3DW9 - chains F and B of the 4 polymer chains in the assembly; structure by X-ray diffraction, 2.20 A resolution.

[Chain F]
Molecule: 18-nt DNA strand
Sequence (18 nucleotides; each row starts with the number of its first residue):
     1 GAGTCCACCG GTGGACTC
Bound ions: Mn2+: DC8 (shared with 2 residues of chain A)

[Chain B]
Molecule: SgraIR restriction enzyme
Organism: Streptomyces griseus
Notes: EC 3.1.21.4; engineered mutation(s): N63D
UniProt: Q9F6L0 (Q9F6L0_STRGR); residues 2-339 here = UniProt positions 2-339
Amino-acid sequence (338 residues; each row starts with the number of its first residue):
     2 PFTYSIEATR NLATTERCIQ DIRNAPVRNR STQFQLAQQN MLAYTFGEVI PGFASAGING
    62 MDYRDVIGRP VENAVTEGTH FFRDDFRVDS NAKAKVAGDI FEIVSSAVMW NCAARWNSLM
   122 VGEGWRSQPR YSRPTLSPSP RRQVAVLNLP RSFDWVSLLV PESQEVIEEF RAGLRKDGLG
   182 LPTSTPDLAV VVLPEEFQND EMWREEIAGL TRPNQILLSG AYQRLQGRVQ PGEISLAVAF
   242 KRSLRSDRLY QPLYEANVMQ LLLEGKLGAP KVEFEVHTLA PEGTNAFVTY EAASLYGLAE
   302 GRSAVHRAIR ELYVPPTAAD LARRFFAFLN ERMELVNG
Disordered / not traced: 302-305
Sequence notes: cloning artifact (63)
Bound ions: Mn2+ site 1: Glu103, Asn149, Leu150, Asp188; Mn2+ site 2: Asp188, Phe241 (shared with 1 residue of chain E)

[How chain F and chain B interact]
Residue-residue contacts - 34 pairs, chain F then chain B:
  DC5(F) - Gly284(B)  sugar contact
  DC6(F) - Ser247(B)  sugar contact
  DC6(F) - Gly284(B)  phosphate contact
  DC6(F) - Thr285(B)  phosphate contact
  DC6(F) - Asn286(B)  phosphate contact
  DA7(F) - Arg246(B)  base contact
  DA7(F) - Ser247(B)  hydrogen bond to the phosphate
  DA7(F) - Asp248(B)  sugar contact
  DC8(F) - Arg246(B)  base contact
  DC8(F) - Asp248(B)  hydrogen bond to the base
  DC9(F) - Asp248(B)  hydrogen bond to the base
  DC9(F) - Arg249(B)  base contact
  DG10(F) - Asn92(B)  hydrogen bond to the base
  DG11(F) - Asp90(B)  phosphate contact
  DG11(F) - Asn92(B)  hydrogen bond to the base
  DG11(F) - Lys96(B)  base contact
  DT12(F) - Arg31(B)  base contact
  DT12(F) - Thr33(B)  hydrogen bond to the phosphate
  DT12(F) - Asp90(B)  phosphate contact
  DT12(F) - Ala93(B)  phosphate contact
  DT12(F) - Lys96(B)  base contact
  DG13(F) - Arg31(B)  hydrogen bond to the base
  DG13(F) - Gln36(B)  hydrogen bond to the phosphate
  DG13(F) - Leu37(B)  hydrogen bond to the phosphate
  DG13(F) - Gln39(B)  hydrogen bond to the phosphate
  DG13(F) - Ala93(B)  phosphate contact
  DG13(F) - Lys96(B)  hydrogen bond to the sugar
  DG13(F) - Val97(B)  sugar contact
  DG13(F) - Arg152(B)  base contact
  DG14(F) - Arg31(B)  base contact
  DG14(F) - Ala38(B)  phosphate contact
  DG14(F) - Gln39(B)  hydrogen bond to the phosphate
  DG14(F) - Gln40(B)  hydrogen bond to the phosphate
  DA15(F) - Gln40(B)  hydrogen bond to the phosphate
Also at the interface, not in a pair above, chain B (21 interface residues in all): Phe35

[Overview]
The interface between chain F and chain B involves 11 residues on one side and 21 on the other; the contacts
include 14 hydrogen bonds. Polar contacts include DC8(F)-Asp248(B), DC9(F)-Asp248(B) and DG10(F)-Asn92(B).
Asp188(B) and Phe241(B) coordinate Mn2+ site 2.
Chain F is an 18-nt DNA strand and chain B is SgraIR restriction enzyme (Streptomyces griseus); the structure,
SgrAI with cognate DNA and manganese bound, was determined by X-ray diffraction (same publication as 3DPG and
3DVO).
